PDB entry 3F56 | X-ray diffraction, 2.30 A resolution | chains A and D of the 6 polymer chains in the assembly

# Chain A (and D)
Name: CsoS1D
Organism: Prochlorococcus marinus subsp. pastoris str. CCMP1986
Notes: chain D of this document is another copy of the same molecule, construct and numbering; everything in this record applies to it too
UniProt: Q7V2D3 (Q7V2D3_PROMP); numbering as in UniProt (aligned over 1-256)
Chain sequence (281 residues; each row starts with the number of its first residue; numbers below 1 keep their minus sign (Mse-24 is residue -24)):
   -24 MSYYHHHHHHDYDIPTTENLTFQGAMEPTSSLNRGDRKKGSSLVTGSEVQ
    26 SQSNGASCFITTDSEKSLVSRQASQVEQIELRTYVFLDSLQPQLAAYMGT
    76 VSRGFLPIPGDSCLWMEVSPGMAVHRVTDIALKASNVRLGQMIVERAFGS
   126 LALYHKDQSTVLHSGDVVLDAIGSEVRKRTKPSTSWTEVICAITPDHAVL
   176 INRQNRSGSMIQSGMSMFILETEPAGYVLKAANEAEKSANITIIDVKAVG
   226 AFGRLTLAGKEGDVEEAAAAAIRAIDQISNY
Not modelled in the structure: -24 to 49 (chain D: -24 to 52)
Sequence notes: expression tag (-24 to 0)
Modified residues: Mse-24, Mse1 (selenomethionine); Mse73, Mse91, Mse97, Mse117, Mse185, Mse190, Mse192 (selenomethionine; parent Met)
Swiss-Prot annotation at these positions:
  - motif: Glu120, Arg121 (Gates the pore)
What the authors report for this chain:
  - contacts within the chain: Asp104-Lys108 (hydrogen bond), Glu120-Arg121, Asn208-Lys212 (hydrogen bond)
  - conformationally variable residues (loop rearrangement, side-chain flip): Glu120 to Phe123, Val224 to Phe227
  - self-association interface (contacts with another copy of this molecule): Pro67 to Pro84, Pro170 to Ser188

# Interface between chain A and chain D
Residue-residue contacts - 44 pairs, chain A then chain D:
  Pro67(A) - Gln187(D)
  Gln68(A) - Gln187(D)
  Ala71(A) - Mse185(D)
  Tyr72(A) - Mse185(D)  hydrophobic
  Gly74(A) - Val174(D)
  Gly74(A) - Arg178(D)
  Thr75(A) - Asn177(D)
  Thr75(A) - Arg178(D)
  Thr75(A) - Arg181(D)
  Thr75(A) - Mse185(D)
  Ser77(A) - Arg178(D)  hydrogen bond (backbone-side chain)
  Arg78(A) - Arg178(D)
  Leu81(A) - Asp171(D)
  Ile83(A) - Pro170(D)  hydrophobic
  Pro84(A) - Ser188(D)
  Pro170(A) - Ile83(D)  hydrophobic
  Val174(A) - Gly74(D)
  Val174(A) - Leu81(D)  hydrophobic
  Asn177(A) - Ala71(D)
  Asn177(A) - Thr75(D)
  Arg178(A) - Gly74(D)  hydrogen bond (side chain-backbone)
  Arg178(A) - Thr75(D)  hydrogen bond (side chain-backbone)
  Arg178(A) - Ser77(D)  hydrogen bond (side chain-backbone)
  Arg178(A) - Leu81(D)
  Arg181(A) - Thr75(D)  hydrogen bond
  Arg181(A) - Ser182(D)  hydrogen bond (side chain-backbone)
  Arg181(A) - Gly183(D)  hydrogen bond (side chain-backbone)
  Ser182(A) - Arg181(D)  hydrogen bond (backbone-side chain)
  Ser182(A) - Mse185(D)
  Gly183(A) - Arg181(D)  hydrogen bond (backbone-side chain)
  Gly183(A) - Gly183(D)
  Gly183(A) - Mse185(D)
  Ser184(A) - Ser184(D)
  Ser184(A) - Mse185(D)  hydrogen bond (side chain-backbone)
  Mse185(A) - Gln68(D)
  Mse185(A) - Ala71(D)
  Mse185(A) - Tyr72(D)
  Mse185(A) - Thr75(D)
  Mse185(A) - Gly183(D)
  Mse185(A) - Ser184(D)  hydrogen bond (backbone-side chain)
  Ile186(A) - Ala71(D)
  Gln187(A) - Pro67(D)
  Gln187(A) - Gln68(D)
  Ser188(A) - Pro84(D)
Other interface residues (no listed pair), chain A (26 interface residues in all): Gly79, Asp171, Leu175
Other interface residues (no listed pair), chain D (24 interface residues in all): Val76, Ile186

# Summary
The interface between chain A and chain D involves 26 residues on one side and 24 on the other; the contacts
include 11 hydrogen bonds. Polar contacts include Ser77(A)-Arg178(D), Arg178(A)-Gly74(D) and
Arg178(A)-Thr75(D). The paper reports conformational variability at Glu120(A) and Val224(A); a
self-association interface involving Pro67(A) and Pro170(A).
Chain A and chain D are both CsoS1D (Prochlorococcus marinus subsp. pastoris str. CCMP1986); the structure,
The structure of a previously undetected carboxysome shell protein: CsoS1D from Prochlorococcus marinus MED4,
was determined by X-ray diffraction together with 3FCH from the same study.
